2O5I - chains G and C of the 8 polymer chains in the assembly; structure by X-ray diffraction, 2.50 A resolution.

[Chain G]
Molecule: 23-nt DNA strand
Sequence (23 nucleotides; row label = number of the first residue in the row):
     1 CCCTGTCTGG CGTTCGCGCG CCG

[Chain C]
Molecule: DNA-directed RNA polymerase beta chain
From: Thermus thermophilus
Notes: EC 2.7.7.6
UniProt: Q8RQE9 (RPOB_THET8); residue numbers follow UniProt; this construct covers 1-1119
Chain sequence (1119 residues; row label = number of the first residue in the row):
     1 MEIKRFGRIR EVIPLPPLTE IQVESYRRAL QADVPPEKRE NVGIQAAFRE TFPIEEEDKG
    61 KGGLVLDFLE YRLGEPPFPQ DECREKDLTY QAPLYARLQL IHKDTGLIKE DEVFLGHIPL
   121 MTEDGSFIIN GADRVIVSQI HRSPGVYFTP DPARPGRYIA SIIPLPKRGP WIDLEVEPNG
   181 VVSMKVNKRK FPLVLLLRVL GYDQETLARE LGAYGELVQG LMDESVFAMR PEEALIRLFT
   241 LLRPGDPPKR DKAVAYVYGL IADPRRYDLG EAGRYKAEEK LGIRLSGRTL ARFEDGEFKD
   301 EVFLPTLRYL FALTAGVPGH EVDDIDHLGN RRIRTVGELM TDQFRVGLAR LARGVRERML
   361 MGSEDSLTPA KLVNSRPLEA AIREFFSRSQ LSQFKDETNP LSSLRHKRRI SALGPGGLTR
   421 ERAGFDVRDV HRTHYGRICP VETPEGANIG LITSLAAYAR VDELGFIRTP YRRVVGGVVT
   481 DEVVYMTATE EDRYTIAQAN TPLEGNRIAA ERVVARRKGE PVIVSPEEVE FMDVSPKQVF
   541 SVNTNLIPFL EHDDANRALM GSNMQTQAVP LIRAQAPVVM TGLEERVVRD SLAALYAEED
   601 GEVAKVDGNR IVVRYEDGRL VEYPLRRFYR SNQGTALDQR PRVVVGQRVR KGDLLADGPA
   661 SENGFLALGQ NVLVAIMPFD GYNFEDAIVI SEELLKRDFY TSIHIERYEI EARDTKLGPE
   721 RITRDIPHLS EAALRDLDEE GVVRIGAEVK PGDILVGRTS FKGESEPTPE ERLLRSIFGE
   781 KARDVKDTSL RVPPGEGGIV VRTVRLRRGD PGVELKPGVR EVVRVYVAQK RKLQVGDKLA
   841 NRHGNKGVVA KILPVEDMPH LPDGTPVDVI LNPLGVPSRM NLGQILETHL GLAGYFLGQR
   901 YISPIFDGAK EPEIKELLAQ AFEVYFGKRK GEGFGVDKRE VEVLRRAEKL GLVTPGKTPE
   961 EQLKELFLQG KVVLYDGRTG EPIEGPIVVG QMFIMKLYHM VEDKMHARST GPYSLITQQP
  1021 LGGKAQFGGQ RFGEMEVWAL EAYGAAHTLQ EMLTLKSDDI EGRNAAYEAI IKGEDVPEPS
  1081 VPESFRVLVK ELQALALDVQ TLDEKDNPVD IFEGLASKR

[How chain G and chain C interact]
Residue-residue contacts (20; chain G residue first):
  DT13(G) / Arg-422(C)  sugar contact
  DT14(G) / Arg-422(C)  salt bridge to the phosphate
  DC15(G) / Met-1035(C)  sugar contact
  DG16(G) / Arg-1031(C)  salt bridge to the phosphate
  DG16(G) / Gly-1033(C)  phosphate contact
  DG16(G) / Glu-1036(C)  sugar contact
  DC17(G) / Gln-1030(C)  hydrogen bond to the phosphate
  DC17(G) / Arg-1031(C)  hydrogen bond to the phosphate
  DG18(G) / Met-1000(C)  sugar contact
  DG18(G) / Val-1001(C)  phosphate contact
  DG18(G) / Glu-1002(C)  sugar contact
  DG18(G) / His-1006(C)  phosphate contact
  DC19(G) / Met-1000(C)  sugar contact
  DC19(G) / Val-1001(C)  phosphate contact
  DG20(G) / Phe-394(C)  phosphate contact
  DC21(G) / Phe-394(C)  phosphate contact
  DC22(G) / Asn-130(C)  phosphate contact
  DC22(G) / Ser-387(C)  phosphate contact
  DC22(G) / Arg-388(C)  sugar contact
  DG23(G) / Arg-388(C)  salt bridge to the phosphate
Also at the interface, not in a pair above, chain G (12 interface residues in all): DT8
Also at the interface, not in a pair above, chain C (20 interface residues in all): Ile-129, Ala-132, Arg-134, Arg-189, Gly-1029, Glu-1034

[Summary]
12 residues of chain G face 20 of chain C across their interface; the contacts include 2 hydrogen bonds and 3
salt bridges. Among the polar pairs are DC17(G)/Gln-1030(C), DC17(G)/Arg-1031(C) and DT14(G)/Arg-422(C).
Here chain G is a 23-nt DNA strand and chain C is DNA-directed RNA polymerase beta chain (Thermus
thermophilus). Entry 2O5I (Crystal structure of the T. thermophilus RNA polymerase elongation complex) was
determined by X-ray diffraction.
